Entry 7T0V (electron microscopy, 3.67 A resolution); this record covers chains D and G of the 7 polymer chains in the assembly.

# Chain D
Protein: Rix7
Organism: Chaetomium thermophilum
UniProtKB: G0RZG1 (G0RZG1_CHATD); residues 1-802 here = UniProt positions 1-802
Chain sequence (813 residues; row label = number of the first residue in the row):
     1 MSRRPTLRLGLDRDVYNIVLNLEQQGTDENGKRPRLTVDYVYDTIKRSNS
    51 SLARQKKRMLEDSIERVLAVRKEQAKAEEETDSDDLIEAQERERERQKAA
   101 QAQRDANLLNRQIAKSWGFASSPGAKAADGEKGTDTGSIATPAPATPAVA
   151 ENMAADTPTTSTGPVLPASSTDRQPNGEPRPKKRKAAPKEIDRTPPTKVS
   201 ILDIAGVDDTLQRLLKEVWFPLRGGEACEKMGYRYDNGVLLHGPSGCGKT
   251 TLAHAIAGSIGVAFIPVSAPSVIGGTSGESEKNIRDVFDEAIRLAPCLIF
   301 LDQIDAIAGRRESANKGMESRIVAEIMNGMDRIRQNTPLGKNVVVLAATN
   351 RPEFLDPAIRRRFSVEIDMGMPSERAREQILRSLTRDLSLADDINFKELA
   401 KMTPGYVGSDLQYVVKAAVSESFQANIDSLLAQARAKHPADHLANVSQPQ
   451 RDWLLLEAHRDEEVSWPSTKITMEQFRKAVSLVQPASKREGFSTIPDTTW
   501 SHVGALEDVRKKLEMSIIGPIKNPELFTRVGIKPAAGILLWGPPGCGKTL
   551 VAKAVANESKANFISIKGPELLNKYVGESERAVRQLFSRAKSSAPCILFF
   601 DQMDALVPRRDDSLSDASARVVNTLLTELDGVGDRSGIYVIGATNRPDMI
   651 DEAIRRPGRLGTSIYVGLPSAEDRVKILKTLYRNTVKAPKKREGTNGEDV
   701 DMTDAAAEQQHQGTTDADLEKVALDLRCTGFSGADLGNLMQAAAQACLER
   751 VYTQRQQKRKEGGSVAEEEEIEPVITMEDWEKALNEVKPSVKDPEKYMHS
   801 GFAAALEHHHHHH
Unresolved in the structure: 1-192, 440-445, 687-713, 763-767, 801-813
Construct notes: conflict Q303 (Glu in G0RZG1), Q602 (Glu in G0RZG1); expression tag (803-813)
Metal / ion sites: Mg2+ site 1: T250 (together with ATP); Mg2+ site 2: T549 (together with ATP)
Residues lining bound ligands:
  - ATP (adenosine-5'-triphosphate), molecule 1: D203, I204, A205, G206, V207, S245, G246, C247, G248, K249, T250, T251, Q303, N350, I380, S383, L384, G408, S409, Q412
  - ATP, molecule 2: M327, D331, R334, R361, R362
  - ATP, molecule 3: H502, V503, G504, L506, P543, P544, G545, C546, G547, K548, T549, L550, Q602, N645, I677, L681, G733, A734
  - ATP, molecule 4: D630, R656, R659

# Chain G
Protein: polyvaline
Chain sequence (23 residues; numbered 4 to 26; the number before each row is that of its first residue):
     4 VVVVVVVVVVVVVVVVVVVVVVV

# Interface between chain D and chain G
Pairs across the interface - 16 pairs, chain D then chain G:
  G275(D) - V9(G)
  G275(D) - V10(G)
  T276(D) - V7(G)
  T276(D) - V8(G)
  S277(D) - V8(G)  hydrogen bond (backbone-backbone)
  K316(D) - V11(G)  hydrogen bond (side chain-backbone)
  K316(D) - V13(G)
  K574(D) - V22(G)
  K574(D) - V23(G)  hydrogen bond (backbone-backbone)
  Y575(D) - V20(G)  hydrophobic
  Y575(D) - V21(G)
  Y575(D) - V22(G)  hydrophobic
  Y575(D) - V23(G)
  V576(D) - V21(G)  hydrogen bond (backbone-backbone)
  V576(D) - V23(G)  hydrophobic
  A617(D) - V23(G)  hydrophobic
Other interface residues (no listed pair), chain D (10 interface residues in all): M318, R620

# Overview
The chain D/chain G interface involves 10 residues from each chain; the contacts include 4 hydrogen bonds.
Polar contacts include K316(D)-V11(G), S277(D)-V8(G) and K574(D)-V23(G). Bound to chain D: 4 copies of ATP.
Chain D is Rix7 (Chaetomium thermophilum) and chain G is polyvaline; the structure, CryoEM structure of the
crosslinked Rix7 AAA-ATPase, was determined by electron microscopy (same publication as 7SWL and 7T3I).
